PDB entry 7XQM | X-ray diffraction, 2.71 A resolution | chains A and B of the 4 polymer chains in the assembly

Chain A (and B):
Molecule: Dehydrogenase
From: Thermus thermophilus HB27
Notes: chain B of this document is another copy of the same molecule, construct and numbering; everything in this record applies to it too
UniProt: Q72LQ6 (Q72LQ6_THET2); aligned to UniProt positions 1-253 over residues 1-253 (the alignment contains insertions or deletions, so no single offset holds)
Sequence (253 residues; row label = number of the first residue in the row):
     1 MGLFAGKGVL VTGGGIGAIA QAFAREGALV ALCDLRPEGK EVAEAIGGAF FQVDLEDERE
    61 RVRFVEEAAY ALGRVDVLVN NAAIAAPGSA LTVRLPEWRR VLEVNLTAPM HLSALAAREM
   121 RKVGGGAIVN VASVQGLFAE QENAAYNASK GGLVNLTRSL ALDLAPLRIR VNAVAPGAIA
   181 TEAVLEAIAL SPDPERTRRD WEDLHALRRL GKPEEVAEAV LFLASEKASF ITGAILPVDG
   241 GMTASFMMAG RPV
Unresolved in the structure: 1 (chain B: fully traced)
Small-molecule neighbours: S-adenosylhomocysteine (SAH): G13, G15, I16, D34, L35, R36, V53, D54, L55, E56, N81, A82, A83, I84, V104, V131, A132, Y146, K150

Interface between chain A and chain B:
Contacting residue pairs - 47 pairs, chain A then chain B:
  R158(A) - A244(B)
  L162(A) - A206(B)  hydrophobic
  A165(A) - A206(B)
  H205(A) - F230(B)
  A206(A) - L162(B)  hydrophobic
  A206(A) - A165(B)
  L207(A) - S229(B)
  L207(A) - F230(B)  hydrophobic
  R209(A) - S229(B)  hydrogen bond (side chain-backbone)
  R209(A) - F230(B)
  L210(A) - F230(B)
  G211(A) - F230(B)
  E215(A) - S229(B)  hydrogen bond
  E215(A) - F230(B)  hydrogen bond (side chain-backbone)
  E218(A) - F222(B)
  E218(A) - K227(B)
  F222(A) - E218(B)
  F222(A) - F222(B)  hydrophobic
  K227(A) - E218(B)
  K227(A) - K227(B)
  S229(A) - L207(B)
  S229(A) - R209(B)
  S229(A) - E215(B)  hydrogen bond
  F230(A) - H205(B)
  F230(A) - L207(B)  hydrophobic
  F230(A) - R209(B)
  F230(A) - L210(B)
  F230(A) - G211(B)
  F230(A) - E215(B)  hydrogen bond (backbone-side chain)
  F230(A) - V238(B)
  F230(A) - D239(B)  hydrogen bond (backbone-backbone)
  F230(A) - G240(B)  hydrogen bond (backbone-backbone)
  I231(A) - P237(B)
  I231(A) - V238(B)  hydrophobic
  T232(A) - L207(B)
  T232(A) - G240(B)
  T232(A) - G241(B)  hydrogen bond (backbone-backbone)
  P237(A) - I231(B)
  V238(A) - F230(B)
  V238(A) - I231(B)  hydrophobic
  D239(A) - F230(B)  hydrogen bond (backbone-backbone)
  G240(A) - F230(B)  hydrogen bond (backbone-backbone)
  G240(A) - T232(B)
  G241(A) - L162(B)
  G241(A) - T232(B)  hydrogen bond (backbone-backbone)
  A244(A) - R158(B)
  S245(A) - L162(B)
Interface residues without a listed pair, chain A (32 interface residues in all): A161, A178, I179, A219, G233, A234, L236, A249
Interface residues without a listed pair, chain B (32 interface residues in all): A161, A178, I179, A219, G233, A234, L236, S245, A249

Overview:
Chain A and chain B each contribute 32 residues to their interface; the contacts include 11 hydrogen bonds.
Polar contacts include R209(A)-S229(B), E215(A)-S229(B) and E215(A)-F230(B). Bound to chain A:
S-adenosylhomocysteine.
Both chains are Dehydrogenase (Thermus thermophilus HB27). Entry 7XQM (InDel-mutant short chain Dehydrogenase
bound to SAH) was determined by X-ray diffraction together with 7XQN from the same study.
